7PA6 - chains KKK and AAA of the 10 polymer chains in the assembly; structure by X-ray diffraction, 1.90 A resolution.

[Chain KKK]
Name: scFv 27C11 antibody heavy chain
Source organism: Homo sapiens
Notes: antibody fragment or engineered binder
Sequence (253 residues; row label = number of the first residue in the row; numbering starts at 0):
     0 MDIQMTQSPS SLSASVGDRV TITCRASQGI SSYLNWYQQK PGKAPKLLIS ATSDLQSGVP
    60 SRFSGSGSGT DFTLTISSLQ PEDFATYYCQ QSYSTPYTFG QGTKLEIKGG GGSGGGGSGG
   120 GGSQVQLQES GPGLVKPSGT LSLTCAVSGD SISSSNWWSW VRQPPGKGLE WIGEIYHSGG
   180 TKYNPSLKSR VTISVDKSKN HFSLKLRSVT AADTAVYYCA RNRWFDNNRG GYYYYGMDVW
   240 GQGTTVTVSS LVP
Not modelled in the structure: 108-122
Disulfide bonds: Cys144-Cys218

[Chain AAA]
Name: Major capsid protein VP1
Source organism: JC polyomavirus
UniProtKB: P03089 (VP1_POVJC); residues 22-289 here correspond to UniProt positions 23-290 (UniProt number = residue number + 1)
Sequence (272 residues; row label = number of the first residue in the row):
    18 GSHMGGVEVL EVKTGVDSIT EVECFLTPEM GDPDEHLRGF SKSISISDTF ESDSPNRDML
    78 PCYSVARIPL PNLNEDLTCG NILMWEAVTL KTEVIGVTSL MNVHSNGQAT HDNGAGKPVQ
   138 GTSFHFFSVG GEALELQGVL FNYRTKYPDG TIFPKNATVQ SQVMNTEHKA YLDKNKAYPV
   198 ECWVPDPTRN ENTRYFGTLT GGENVPPVLH ITNTATTVLL DEFGVGPLCK GDNLYLSAVD
   258 VCGMFTNRSG SQQWRGLSRY FKVQLRKRRV KN
Not modelled in the structure: 18-19, 93-94
Construct notes: expression tag (18-21)

[How chain KKK and chain AAA interact]
Contacting residue pairs - 32 pairs, chain KKK then chain AAA:
  Ser154(KKK) with Ser71(AAA); Lys163(AAA)
  Trp156(KKK) with Asp65(AAA), hydrogen bond; Thr66(AAA); Glu68(AAA); Ser69(AAA)
  Tyr175(KKK) with Glu68(AAA); Ser69(AAA)
  Ser177(KKK) with Glu68(AAA), hydrogen bond
  Gly178(KKK) with Glu68(AAA), hydrogen bond (backbone-side chain)
  Gly179(KKK) with Glu68(AAA), hydrogen bond (backbone-side chain)
  Lys181(KKK) with Asp65(AAA), salt bridge
  Trp223(KKK) with Ser71(AAA), hydrogen bond
  Asp225(KKK) with Lys59(AAA), salt bridge; Asn73(AAA)
  Asn227(KKK) with Lys59(AAA), hydrogen bond; Ser60(AAA), hydrogen bond (backbone-side chain)
  Arg228(KKK) with Ser268(AAA)
  Gly229(KKK) with Ile61(AAA)
  Gly230(KKK) with Ile61(AAA), hydrogen bond (backbone-backbone); Ser62(AAA), hydrogen bond (backbone-side chain); Ile63(AAA), hydrogen bond (backbone-backbone)
  Tyr231(KKK) with Ile63(AAA)
  Tyr232(KKK) with Ser62(AAA); Ile63(AAA), hydrogen bond (backbone-backbone); Ser64(AAA); Asp65(AAA); Ser69(AAA); Asp70(AAA); Ser71(AAA), hydrogen bond (side chain-backbone)
  Tyr234(KKK) with Asp65(AAA), hydrogen bond; Ser69(AAA)
Other interface residues (no listed pair), chain AAA (16 interface residues in all): Pro72

[Summary]
Chain KKK and chain AAA each contribute 16 residues to their interface, with 13 hydrogen bonds and 2 salt
bridges. Among the polar pairs are Lys181(KKK)-Asp65(AAA), Asp225(KKK)-Lys59(AAA) and Trp156(KKK)-Asp65(AAA).
Here chain KKK is scFv 27C11 antibody heavy chain (Homo sapiens) and chain AAA is Major capsid protein VP1 (JC
polyomavirus). Entry 7PA6 (JC polyomavirus VP1 in complex with scFv 27C11) was determined by X-ray
diffraction.
